Entry 3ZY0 (X-ray diffraction, 1.90 A resolution); this record covers chains A and C of the 4 polymer chains in the assembly.

[Chain A (and C)]
Name: Tumor protein P63
From: Homo sapiens
Notes: fragment: truncated tetramerization domain, residues 304-333; chain C of this document is another copy of the same molecule, construct and numbering; everything in this record applies to it too
Reference sequence: Q9H3D4 (P63_HUMAN); residues 359-388 here correspond to UniProt positions 304-333 (UniProt number = residue number - 55)
Sequence (32 residues; row label = number of the first residue in the row):
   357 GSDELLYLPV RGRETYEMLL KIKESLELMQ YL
Not modelled in the structure: 357-358 (chain C: 357-360)
Construct notes: expression tag (357-358)
Modified positions: Mse374 (selenomethionine; parent Met); Mse385 (selenomethionine; parent Met)
Reported in the primary citation:
  - self-association interface (contacts with another copy of this molecule): Mse374, L375

[Interface between chain A and chain C]
Contacting residue pairs - 44 pairs, chain A then chain C:
  L361(A) - P365(C)  hydrophobic
  L361(A) - V366(C)
  L361(A) - R367(C)
  L362(A) - L364(C)
  L362(A) - P365(C)
  L362(A) - V366(C)  hydrogen bond (backbone-backbone)
  L362(A) - R369(C)
  L362(A) - Y372(C)  hydrophobic
  Y363(A) - Y363(C)
  Y363(A) - L364(C)
  Y363(A) - P365(C)  hydrophobic
  Y363(A) - Y372(C)
  L364(A) - L362(C)
  L364(A) - Y363(C)
  L364(A) - L364(C)  hydrogen bond (backbone-backbone)
  L364(A) - Y372(C)  hydrophobic
  L364(A) - L375(C)  hydrophobic
  L364(A) - L376(C)  hydrophobic
  P365(A) - L362(C)
  P365(A) - Y363(C)  hydrophobic
  P365(A) - K379(C)  hydrogen bond (backbone-side chain)
  V366(A) - L361(C)
  V366(A) - L362(C)  hydrogen bond (backbone-backbone)
  R367(A) - L361(C)
  R369(A) - L362(C)
  Y372(A) - L362(C)  hydrophobic
  Y372(A) - Y363(C)
  Y372(A) - L364(C)
  Y372(A) - P365(C)
  L375(A) - L364(C)  hydrophobic
  L375(A) - L375(C)
  L375(A) - I378(C)  hydrophobic
  L375(A) - K379(C)
  L375(A) - L382(C)  hydrophobic
  L376(A) - L364(C)  hydrophobic
  I378(A) - L375(C)  hydrophobic
  I378(A) - I378(C)  hydrophobic
  K379(A) - P365(C)
  K379(A) - L375(C)
  L382(A) - Mse374(C)  hydrophobic
  L382(A) - L375(C)  hydrophobic
  E383(A) - R367(C)  salt bridge
  Q386(A) - E370(C)
  Q386(A) - T371(C)  hydrogen bond
Also at the interface, not in a pair above, chain A (19 interface residues in all): G368, T371, Mse374
Also at the interface, not in a pair above, chain C (18 interface residues in all): G368

[Summary]
Chain A and chain C form an interface of 19 and 18 residues respectively, with 5 hydrogen bonds and 1 salt
bridge. Polar pairs include E383(A)-R367(C), P365(A)-K379(C) and Q386(A)-T371(C). The paper reports a
self-association interface involving Mse374(A) and L375(A).
Chain A and chain C are both Tumor protein P63 (Homo sapiens); the structure, Crystal structure of a truncated
variant of the human p63 tetramerization domain lacking the C-terminal helix, was determined by X-ray
diffraction, deposited together with 3ZY1.
